PDB entry 8CNN | X-ray diffraction, 1.48 A resolution | chain A

== Chain A ==
Name: GTPase HRas
Source organism: Homo sapiens
Notes: EC 3.6.5.2
Reference sequence: P01112 (RASH_HUMAN); residues 1-166 here = UniProt positions 1-166
Amino-acid sequence (166 residues; each row starts with the number of its first residue):
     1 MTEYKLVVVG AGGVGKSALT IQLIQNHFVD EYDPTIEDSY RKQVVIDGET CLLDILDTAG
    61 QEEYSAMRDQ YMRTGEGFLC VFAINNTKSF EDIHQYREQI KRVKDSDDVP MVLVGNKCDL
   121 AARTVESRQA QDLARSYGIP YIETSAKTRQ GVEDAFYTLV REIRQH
Modified / non-standard residues: Y64 (O-phosphotyrosine; PTR)
Bound ions: Mg2+: S17, T35 (together with GDP)
Residues lining bound ligands: beryllium trifluoride / GDP: A11, G12, G13, V14, G15, K16, S17, A18, F28, V29, D30, E31, Y32, D33, P34, T35, T58, A59, G60, Q61, N116, K117, D119, L120, S145, A146, K147
Swiss-Prot annotation at these positions:
  - region: H166 (Hypervariable region)
  - motif: Y32 to Y40 (Effector region)
  - binding site (GTP): G13 to A18, V29 to T35, A59, G60, N116 to D119, S145 to K147
  - modified residue: M1 (N-acetylmethionine), T2 (N-acetylthreonine), C118 (S-nitrosocysteine)
  - glycosylation: T35 (Microbial infection: O-linked (Glc) threonine)
  - natural variant: G12 (G12A: In CSTLO; G12C: In CSTLO; G12D: In CSTLO; G12E: In CSTLO; G12S: In CSTLO and CMEMS; G12V: In CSTLO, bladder carcinoma and CMEMS), G13 (G13C: In CSTLO; G13D: In CSTLO; G13R: In SFM), Q22 (Q22K: In CMEMS), E37 (E37EE: In CSTLO), T58 (T58I: In CSTLO), Q61 (Q61K: In NMTC2; Q61L: In melanoma), E63 (E63K: In CMEMS), S89 (S89C: Found in a patient with severe fetal hydrops and pleural effusion; uncertain significance), K117 (K117R: In CSTLO), A146 (A146T: In CSTLO; A146V: In CSTLO)
  - mutagenesis: S17 (S17N: Dominant negative. Prevents PLCE1 EGF-induced recruitment to plasma membrane. No effect on subcellular location of isoform 2), N26 (N26G: Loss of interaction with PLCE1; when associated with V-12), V29 (V29A: No effect on interaction with PLCE1; when associated with V-12), Y32 (Y32F: Loss of interaction and recruitment to plasma membrane of PLCE1; when associated with V-12), P34 (P34G: No effect on interaction with PLCE1; when associated with V-12), T35 (T35S: Loss of interaction with PLCE1; when associated with V-12), E37 (E37G: No effect on interaction with PLCE1; when associated with V-12), D38 (D38N: No effect on interaction with PLCE1; when associated with V-12), S39 (S39C: No effect on interaction with PLCE1; when associated with V-12), A59 (A59T: Loss of GTPase activity and creation of an autophosphorylation site), Q61 (Q61I: Moderately increased transformation of cultured cell lines; Q61R: Promotes interaction with SHOC2 and PP1C; Q61V: Strongly increased transformation of cultured cell lines), A83 (A83T: GTP-binding activity reduced by factor of 30), 4 further mutagenesis entries in UniProt
What the authors report for this chain:
  - binding site for beryllium trifluoride: Y32
  - conformationally variable residues (helix shift, side-chain flip): E37, Y64 to T74, T87 to K104
  - contacts within the chain: P34-Y64 (water-mediated contact), E37-Y64 (water-mediated contact)

== Overview ==
Chain A binds beryllium trifluoride / GDP. S17 and T35 form the Mg2+ site. Curated annotation (UniProt) lists
22 GTP-binding residues and 17 mutagenesis sites. From the paper: a binding site for beryllium trifluoride at
Y32; conformational variability at E37, Y64 and T87.
Chain A is GTPase HRas (Homo sapiens); the structure, BeF3 Phospho-HRas GSA complex, was determined by X-ray
diffraction together with 8BWG and 8CNJ from the same study.
